Entry 8HAN (electron microscopy, 4.20 A resolution (low resolution: residue-level contacts below are approximate; hydrogen-bond / salt-bridge calls are withheld)); this record covers chains A and J of the 11 polymer chains in the assembly.

# Chain A
Molecule: Histone H3.1
Organism: Homo sapiens
Reference sequence: P68431 (H31_HUMAN); residues 1-135 here correspond to UniProt positions 2-136 (UniProt number = residue number + 1)
Chain sequence (135 residues; numbered 1 to 135; the number before each row is that of its first residue):
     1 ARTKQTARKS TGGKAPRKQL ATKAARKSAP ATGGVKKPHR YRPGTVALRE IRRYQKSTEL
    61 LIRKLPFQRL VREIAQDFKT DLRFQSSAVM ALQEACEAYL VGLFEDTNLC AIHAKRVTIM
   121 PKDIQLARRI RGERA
Disordered / not traced: 1-35, 135
UniProt features mapped onto this chain:
  - modified residue: Arg2 (Asymmetric dimethylarginine), Thr3 (Phosphothreonine), Lys4 (Allysine), Gln5 (5-glutamyl dopamine), Thr6 (Phosphothreonine), Arg8 (Citrulline), Lys9 (N6,N6,N6-trimethyllysine), Ser10 (ADP-ribosylserine), Thr11 (Phosphothreonine), Lys14 (N6-(2-hydroxyisobutyryl)lysine), Arg17 (Asymmetric dimethylarginine), Lys18 (N6-(2-hydroxyisobutyryl)lysine), Lys23 (N6-(2-hydroxyisobutyryl)lysine), Arg26 (Citrulline), Lys27 (N6,N6,N6-trimethyllysine), Ser28 (ADP-ribosylserine), Lys36 (N6,N6,N6-trimethyllysine), Lys37 (N6-methyllysine), Tyr41 (Phosphotyrosine), Lys56 (N6,N6,N6-trimethyllysine) and 8 more in UniProt
  - lipidation: Lys18 (N6-decanoyllysine)

# Chain J
Molecule: 180-nt DNA strand
Organism: Homo sapiens
Sequence (180 nucleotides; each row starts with the number of its first residue):
     1 ATCCGTCCGT TACCGCCATC AATATCCACC TGCAGATTCT ACCAAAAGTG TATTTGGAAA
    61 CTGCTCCATC AAAAGGCATG TTCAGCTGAA TTCAGCTGAA CATGCCTTTT GATGGAGCAG
   121 TTTCCAAATA CACTTTTGGT AGAATCTGCA GGTGGATATT GATGGCGGTA ACGGACGGAT
Disordered / not traced: 1-15, 163-180

# Chain A / chain J interface
Contacting residue pairs (18; chain A residue first):
  Arg40(A) with DC83(J)
  Arg42(A) with DC86(J); DG161(J)
  Pro43(A) with DG85(J)
  Thr45(A) with DG161(J)
  Arg63(A) with DC77(J); DA78(J)
  Arg72(A) with DA68(J)
  Arg83(A) with DC67(J); DA68(J)
  Phe84(A) with DC67(J); DA68(J)
  Gln85(A) with DC67(J)
  Ser86(A) with DC67(J)
  Arg116(A) with DA89(J)
  Val117(A) with DG88(J)
  Thr118(A) with DT87(J); DG88(J)
Interface residues without a listed pair, chain A (16 interface residues in all): Tyr41, Arg53, Met120
Interface residues without a listed pair, chain J (12 interface residues in all): DT160

# Overview
16 residues of chain A and 12 residues of chain J are in contact.
Here chain A is Histone H3.1 and chain J is a 180-nt DNA strand, both from Homo sapiens. Entry 8HAN (Cryo-EM
structure of the CBP catalytic core bound to the H4K12acK16ac nucleosome, class 3) was determined by electron
microscopy (same publication as 8HAG, 8HAH, 8HAI, 8HAJ, 8HAK, 8HAL and 8HAM).
